PDB entry 1RV6 | X-ray diffraction, 2.45 A resolution | chains W and Y of the 4 polymer chains in the assembly

# Chain W
Name: placenta growth factor (PlGF)
Source organism: Homo sapiens
Notes: fragment: Receptor binding domain
UniProt: P49763 (PLGF_HUMAN); aligned to UniProt positions 37-137 over residues 19-119 (the alignment contains insertions or deletions, so no single offset holds)
Amino-acid sequence (101 residues; each row starts with the number of its first residue):
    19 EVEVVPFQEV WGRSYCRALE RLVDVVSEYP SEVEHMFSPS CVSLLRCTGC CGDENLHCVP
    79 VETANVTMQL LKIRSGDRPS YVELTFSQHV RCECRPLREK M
Disordered / not traced: 19-20, 116-119
Swiss-Prot annotation at these positions:
  - glycosylation: Asn83 (N-linked (GlcNAc...) asparagine)
Cystine bridges: Cys34-Cys76, Cys65-Cys110, Cys69-Cys112
Ligand contacts: B3P (2-[3-(2-hydroxy-1,1-dihydroxymethyl-ethylamino)-propylamino]-2-hydroxymethyl-propane-1,3-diol): Gln87, Tyr99, Glu101

# Chain Y
Name: FLT1 protein
Source organism: Homo sapiens
Notes: fragment: domain-2
UniProt: P17948 (VGFR1_HUMAN); residues 130-229 here = UniProt positions 130-229
Amino-acid sequence (100 residues; numbered 130 to 229; the number before each row is that of its first residue):
   130 DTGRPFVEMY SEIPEIIHMT EGRELVIPCR VTSPNITVTL KKFPLDTLIP DGKRIIWDSR
   190 KGFIISNATY KEIGLLTCEA TVNGHLYKTN YLTHRQTNTI
Disordered / not traced: 130-132, 225-229
Swiss-Prot annotation at these positions:
  - glycosylation (N-linked (GlcNAc...) asparagine): Asn164, Asn196
Cystine bridges: Cys158-Cys207
Ligand contacts: B3P (2-[3-(2-hydroxy-1,1-dihydroxymethyl-ethylamino)-propylamino]-2-hydroxymethyl-propane-1,3-diol): Ser140, Glu141, Ile142

# Interface between chain W and chain Y
Pairs across the interface (9; chain W residue first):
  Met54(W) - His223(Y)  hydrogen bond
  Ser56(W) - Leu221(Y)
  Gln87(W) - Ile142(Y)
  Leu89(W) - Ile142(Y)  hydrophobic
  Leu89(W) - Pro143(Y)  hydrophobic
  Leu89(W) - Ile145(Y)  hydrophobic
  Ile91(W) - His223(Y)
  Pro97(W) - Ile145(Y)  hydrophobic
  Tyr99(W) - Ile142(Y)  hydrophobic

# Overview
7 residues of chain W face 5 of chain Y across their interface; the contacts include 1 hydrogen bond. Its one
hydrogen-bonded contact is Met54(W)-His223(Y). Compound B3P is bound between chain W and chain Y.
Chain W is placenta growth factor (PlGF) and chain Y is FLT1 protein, both from Homo sapiens; the structure,
Crystal Structure of PlGF in Complex with Domain 2 of VEGFR1, was determined by X-ray diffraction.
